Entry 8IGQ (electron microscopy, 5.70 A resolution (low resolution: residue-level contacts below are approximate; hydrogen-bond / salt-bridge calls are withheld)); this record covers chains A and B of the 5 polymer chains in the assembly.

Chain A (and B):
Name: Cell division ATP-binding protein FtsE
From: Mycobacterium tuberculosis
Notes: chain B of this document is another copy of the same molecule, construct and numbering; everything in this record applies to it too
Reference sequence: O05779 (FTSE_MYCTU); numbering as in UniProt (aligned over 1-230)
Sequence (230 residues; numbered 1 to 230; the number before each row is that of its first residue):
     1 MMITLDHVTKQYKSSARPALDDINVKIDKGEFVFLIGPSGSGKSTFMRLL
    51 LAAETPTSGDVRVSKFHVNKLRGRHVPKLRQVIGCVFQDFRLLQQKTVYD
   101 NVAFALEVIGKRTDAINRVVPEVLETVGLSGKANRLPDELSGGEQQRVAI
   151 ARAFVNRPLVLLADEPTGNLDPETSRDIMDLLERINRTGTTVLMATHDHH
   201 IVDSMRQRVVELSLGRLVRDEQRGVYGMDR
Disordered / not traced: 228-230 (chain B: 226-230)
Ligand contacts:
  - ADP (adenosine-5'-diphosphate), molecule 1: Tyr12, Pro38, Ser39, Gly40, Ser41, Gly42, Lys43, Ser44
  - ADP, molecule 2: Asp138, Glu139, Leu140, Ser141, Gly142, Asn169
Curated features (UniProtKB/Swiss-Prot):
  - binding site (ATP): Gly37 to Ser44
What the authors report for this chain:
  - mutagenesis - D164A, E165Q: decreased catalytic activity on ATP

Chain A / chain B interface:
Contacting residue pairs (27):
  Gly37(A) - Asp171(B)
  Pro38(A) - Asp171(B)
  Ser39(A) - Asn169(B)
  Ser39(A) - Leu170(B)
  Ser39(A) - Asp171(B)
  Ser39(A) - Thr174(B)
  Gly40(A) - Gly142(B)
  Glu139(A) - Ser15(B)
  Ser141(A) - Ser39(B)
  Ser141(A) - Gly40(B)
  Gly142(A) - Ser39(B)
  Gly143(A) - Ser39(B)
  Asn169(A) - Ser39(B)
  Asn169(A) - His197(B)
  Leu170(A) - His197(B)
  Asp171(A) - Gly37(B)
  Asp171(A) - Pro38(B)
  Asp171(A) - His197(B)
  Pro172(A) - His197(B)
  Pro172(A) - Asp198(B)
  Glu173(A) - Gly37(B)
  His197(A) - Gly168(B)
  His197(A) - Asn169(B)
  His197(A) - Leu170(B)
  His197(A) - Asp171(B)
  His197(A) - Pro172(B)
  His200(A) - His200(B)

Overview:
Chain A and chain B each contribute 15 residues to their interface. Bound to chain A: ADP. UniProt lists 8
ATP-binding residues on chain A. The paper reports that D164A and E165Q of chain A reduce catalytic activity
on ATP.
Both chains are Cell division ATP-binding protein FtsE (Mycobacterium tuberculosis). Entry 8IGQ (Cryo-EM
structure of Mycobacterium tuberculosis ADP bound FtsEX/RipC complex in peptidisc) was determined by electron
microscopy, deposited together with 8IDB, 8IDC, 8IDD and 8JIA.
